PDB entry 4OG8 | X-ray diffraction, 1.53 A resolution | chain A

[Chain A]
Molecule: Menin
From: Homo sapiens
UniProt: O00255 (MEN1_HUMAN); residue numbers follow UniProt; this construct covers 1-53, 74-386, 399-461, 539-593
Amino-acid sequence (489 residues; numbered -4 to 593; 109 numbers in that range are skipped by the numbering (no residue carries them; nothing is unmodelled there); the number before each row is that of its first residue; numbers below 1 keep their minus sign (Gly-4 is residue -4)):
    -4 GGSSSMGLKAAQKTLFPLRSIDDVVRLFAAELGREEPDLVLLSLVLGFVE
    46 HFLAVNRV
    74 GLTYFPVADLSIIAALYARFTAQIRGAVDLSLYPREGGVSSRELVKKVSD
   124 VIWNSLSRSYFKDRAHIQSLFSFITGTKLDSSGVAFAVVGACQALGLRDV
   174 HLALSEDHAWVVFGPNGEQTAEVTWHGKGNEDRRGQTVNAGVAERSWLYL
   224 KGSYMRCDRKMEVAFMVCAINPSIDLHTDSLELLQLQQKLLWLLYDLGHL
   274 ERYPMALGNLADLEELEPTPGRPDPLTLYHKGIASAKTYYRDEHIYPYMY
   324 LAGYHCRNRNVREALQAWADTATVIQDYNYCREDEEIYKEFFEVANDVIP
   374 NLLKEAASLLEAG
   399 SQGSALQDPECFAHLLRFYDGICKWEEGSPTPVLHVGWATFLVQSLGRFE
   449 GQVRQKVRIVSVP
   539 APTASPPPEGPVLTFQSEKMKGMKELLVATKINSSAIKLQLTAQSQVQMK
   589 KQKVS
Unresolved in the structure: -4 to 1, 539-547, 589-593
Construct notes: expression tag (-4 to 0)
Small-molecule neighbours:
  - 2SF (4-(3-{4-[(R)-amino(cyclopentyl)phenylmethyl]piperidin-1-yl}propoxy)benzonitrile): Ser155, Leu177, Ser178, Glu179, Asp180, His181, Phe238, Cys241, Ala242, Met278, Tyr319, Met322, Tyr323, Ala325, Gly326, Trp341, Glu363, Val367
  - 2-phosphoglycolic acid (PGA): Trp126, Lys135, Trp198
  - tert-butyl formate (TBF): Asp153, Ser154, Ser155
UniProt features mapped onto this chain:
  - modified residue: Ser543 (Phosphoserine)
What the authors report for this chain:
  - binding site for 2SF: Asp180

[Overview]
Chain A binds tert-butyl formate, compound 2SF and 2-phosphoglycolic acid. The paper reports a binding site
for 2SF at Asp180.
Chain A is Menin (Homo sapiens); the structure, Human menin with bound inhibitor MIV-6R, was determined by
X-ray diffraction (same publication as 4OG3, 4OG4, 4OG5 and 4OG6).
